3NZJ - chains K and W of the 30 polymer chains in the assembly; structure by X-ray diffraction, 2.40 A resolution.

== Chain K ==
Protein: Proteasome component PRE2
Source organism: Saccharomyces cerevisiae
Notes: EC 3.4.25.1
UniProtKB: P30656 (PSB5_YEAST); the construct lacks a stretch of the UniProt sequence and is renumbered around it, so the offset changes along the chain: -74 to 105 = UniProt 1-180; 106-181 = UniProt 183-258; 183-211 = UniProt 259-287
Chain sequence (287 residues; row label = number of the first residue in the row; note: 1 number in that range is skipped by the numbering (no residue carries it; nothing is unmodelled there); a row labelled like 10A-10B holds insertion residues (10A, then the next letters in order); numbers below 1 keep their minus sign (Met-74 is residue -74)):
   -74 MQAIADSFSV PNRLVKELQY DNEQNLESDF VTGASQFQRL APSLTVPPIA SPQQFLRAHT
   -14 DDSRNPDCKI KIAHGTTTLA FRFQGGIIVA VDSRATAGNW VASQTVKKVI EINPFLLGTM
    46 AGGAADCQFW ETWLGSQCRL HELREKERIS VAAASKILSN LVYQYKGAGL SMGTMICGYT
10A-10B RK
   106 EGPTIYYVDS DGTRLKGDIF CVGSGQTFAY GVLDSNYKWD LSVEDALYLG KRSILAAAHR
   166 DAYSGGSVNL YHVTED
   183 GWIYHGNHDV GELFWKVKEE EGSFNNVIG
Not modelled in the structure: -74 to 0

== Chain W ==
Protein: Proteasome component PUP3
Source organism: Saccharomyces cerevisiae
Notes: EC 3.4.25.1
UniProtKB: P25451 (PSB3_YEAST); the construct lacks a stretch of the UniProt sequence and is renumbered around it, so the offset changes along the chain: -9 to -1 = UniProt 1-9; 1-36 = UniProt 10-45; 38-105 = UniProt 46-113; 106-122 = UniProt 117-133; 2 more segments
Chain sequence (205 residues; row label = number of the first residue in the row; note: 3 numbers in that range are skipped by the numbering (no residue carries them; nothing is unmodelled there); a row labelled like 10A-10C holds insertion residues (10A, then the next letters in order); numbers below 1 keep their minus sign (Met-9 is residue -9)):
    -9 MSDPSSING
     1 GIVVAMTGKD CVAIACDLRL GSQSLGVSNK FEKIFH
    38 YGHVFLGITG LATDVTTLNE MFRYKTNLYK LKEERAIEPE TFTQLVSSSL YERRFGPYFV
    98 GPVVAGIN
10A-10C SKS
   106 GKPFIAGFDL IGCIDEA
   12A K
   123 DFIVSGTASD QLFGMCESLY EPNLEPEDLF ETISQALLNA ADRDALSGWG AVVYIIK
   181 KDEVVKRYLK MRQD
Not modelled in the structure: -9
UniProt features mapped onto this chain:
  - modified residue: Ser22 (Phosphoserine)
  - cross-link: Lys62 (Glycyl lysine isopeptide (Lys-Gly) (interchain with G-Cter in ubiquitin))

== How chain K and chain W interact ==
Contacting residue pairs (46; chain K residue first):
  Arg19(K) - Asp194(W)  salt bridge
  Asn24(K) - Asp166(W)
  Asn24(K) - Ala167(W)  hydrogen bond (backbone-backbone)
  Asn24(K) - Leu168(W)
  Trp25(K) - Gln133(W)
  Trp25(K) - Arg165(W)
  Val26(K) - Asp164(W)
  Val26(K) - Arg165(W)  hydrogen bond (backbone-side chain)
  Val26(K) - Asp166(W)
  Val26(K) - Ala167(W)
  Ala27(K) - Arg165(W)  hydrogen bond (backbone-side chain)
  Ser28(K) - Arg165(W)
  Gln29(K) - Arg192(W)
  Gln29(K) - Asp194(W)
  Phe133(K) - Leu25(W)  hydrophobic
  Ala163(K) - Asp194(W)
  His164(K) - Trp171(W)  hydrogen bond (backbone-side chain)
  His164(K) - Gln193(W)  hydrogen bond (side chain-backbone)
  Arg165(K) - Ser24(W)
  Arg165(K) - Leu25(W)
  Arg165(K) - Gly26(W)  hydrogen bond (side chain-backbone)
  Arg165(K) - Val27(W)  hydrogen bond (side chain-backbone)
  Arg165(K) - Trp171(W)
  Asp166(K) - Ser24(W)
  Asp166(K) - Asp194(W)
  Ala167(K) - Arg19(W)
  Ala167(K) - Ser24(W)  hydrogen bond (backbone-backbone)
  Ala167(K) - Ala167(W)
  Tyr168(K) - Ser24(W)
  Tyr168(K) - Ala167(W)  hydrophobic
  Ser169(K) - Asp194(W)
  Gly170(K) - Asp194(W)
  Gly171(K) - Arg192(W)  hydrogen bond (backbone-side chain)
  Gly171(K) - Asp194(W)  hydrogen bond (backbone-side chain)
  Asp191(K) - Arg192(W)  salt bridge
  Val192(K) - Arg192(W)
  Val192(K) - Asp194(W)
  Gly193(K) - Arg192(W)
  Phe196(K) - Gln193(W)
  Trp197(K) - Lys190(W)
  Trp197(K) - Met191(W)
  Trp197(K) - Gln193(W)
  Asn208(K) - Asn29(W)  hydrogen bond
  Asn208(K) - Lys30(W)  hydrogen bond (backbone-side chain)
  Val209(K) - Asn29(W)
  Val209(K) - Gln193(W)
Also at the interface, not in a pair above, chain K (25 interface residues in all): Ile210
Also at the interface, not in a pair above, chain W (20 interface residues in all): Ser-4

== In short ==
Chain K and chain W form an interface of 25 and 20 residues respectively, with 12 hydrogen bonds and 2 salt
bridges. Polar pairs include Arg19(K)-Asp194(W), Asp191(K)-Arg192(W) and Val26(K)-Arg165(W).
Chain K is Proteasome component PRE2 and chain W is Proteasome component PUP3, both from Saccharomyces
cerevisiae; the structure, Crystal structure of yeast 20S proteasome in complex with ligand 2a, was determined
by X-ray diffraction (same publication as 3NZW and 3NZX).
